Entry 8R6U (electron microscopy, 2.98 A resolution); this record covers chains A and E of the 5 polymer chains in the assembly.

[Chain A]
Protein: RNA-directed RNA polymerase L
Organism: SFTS virus AH12
UniProt: U3GU88 (U3GU88_SFTS); residue numbers follow UniProt; this construct covers 1-2084
Chain sequence (2084 residues; numbered 1 to 2084; the number before each row is that of its first residue):
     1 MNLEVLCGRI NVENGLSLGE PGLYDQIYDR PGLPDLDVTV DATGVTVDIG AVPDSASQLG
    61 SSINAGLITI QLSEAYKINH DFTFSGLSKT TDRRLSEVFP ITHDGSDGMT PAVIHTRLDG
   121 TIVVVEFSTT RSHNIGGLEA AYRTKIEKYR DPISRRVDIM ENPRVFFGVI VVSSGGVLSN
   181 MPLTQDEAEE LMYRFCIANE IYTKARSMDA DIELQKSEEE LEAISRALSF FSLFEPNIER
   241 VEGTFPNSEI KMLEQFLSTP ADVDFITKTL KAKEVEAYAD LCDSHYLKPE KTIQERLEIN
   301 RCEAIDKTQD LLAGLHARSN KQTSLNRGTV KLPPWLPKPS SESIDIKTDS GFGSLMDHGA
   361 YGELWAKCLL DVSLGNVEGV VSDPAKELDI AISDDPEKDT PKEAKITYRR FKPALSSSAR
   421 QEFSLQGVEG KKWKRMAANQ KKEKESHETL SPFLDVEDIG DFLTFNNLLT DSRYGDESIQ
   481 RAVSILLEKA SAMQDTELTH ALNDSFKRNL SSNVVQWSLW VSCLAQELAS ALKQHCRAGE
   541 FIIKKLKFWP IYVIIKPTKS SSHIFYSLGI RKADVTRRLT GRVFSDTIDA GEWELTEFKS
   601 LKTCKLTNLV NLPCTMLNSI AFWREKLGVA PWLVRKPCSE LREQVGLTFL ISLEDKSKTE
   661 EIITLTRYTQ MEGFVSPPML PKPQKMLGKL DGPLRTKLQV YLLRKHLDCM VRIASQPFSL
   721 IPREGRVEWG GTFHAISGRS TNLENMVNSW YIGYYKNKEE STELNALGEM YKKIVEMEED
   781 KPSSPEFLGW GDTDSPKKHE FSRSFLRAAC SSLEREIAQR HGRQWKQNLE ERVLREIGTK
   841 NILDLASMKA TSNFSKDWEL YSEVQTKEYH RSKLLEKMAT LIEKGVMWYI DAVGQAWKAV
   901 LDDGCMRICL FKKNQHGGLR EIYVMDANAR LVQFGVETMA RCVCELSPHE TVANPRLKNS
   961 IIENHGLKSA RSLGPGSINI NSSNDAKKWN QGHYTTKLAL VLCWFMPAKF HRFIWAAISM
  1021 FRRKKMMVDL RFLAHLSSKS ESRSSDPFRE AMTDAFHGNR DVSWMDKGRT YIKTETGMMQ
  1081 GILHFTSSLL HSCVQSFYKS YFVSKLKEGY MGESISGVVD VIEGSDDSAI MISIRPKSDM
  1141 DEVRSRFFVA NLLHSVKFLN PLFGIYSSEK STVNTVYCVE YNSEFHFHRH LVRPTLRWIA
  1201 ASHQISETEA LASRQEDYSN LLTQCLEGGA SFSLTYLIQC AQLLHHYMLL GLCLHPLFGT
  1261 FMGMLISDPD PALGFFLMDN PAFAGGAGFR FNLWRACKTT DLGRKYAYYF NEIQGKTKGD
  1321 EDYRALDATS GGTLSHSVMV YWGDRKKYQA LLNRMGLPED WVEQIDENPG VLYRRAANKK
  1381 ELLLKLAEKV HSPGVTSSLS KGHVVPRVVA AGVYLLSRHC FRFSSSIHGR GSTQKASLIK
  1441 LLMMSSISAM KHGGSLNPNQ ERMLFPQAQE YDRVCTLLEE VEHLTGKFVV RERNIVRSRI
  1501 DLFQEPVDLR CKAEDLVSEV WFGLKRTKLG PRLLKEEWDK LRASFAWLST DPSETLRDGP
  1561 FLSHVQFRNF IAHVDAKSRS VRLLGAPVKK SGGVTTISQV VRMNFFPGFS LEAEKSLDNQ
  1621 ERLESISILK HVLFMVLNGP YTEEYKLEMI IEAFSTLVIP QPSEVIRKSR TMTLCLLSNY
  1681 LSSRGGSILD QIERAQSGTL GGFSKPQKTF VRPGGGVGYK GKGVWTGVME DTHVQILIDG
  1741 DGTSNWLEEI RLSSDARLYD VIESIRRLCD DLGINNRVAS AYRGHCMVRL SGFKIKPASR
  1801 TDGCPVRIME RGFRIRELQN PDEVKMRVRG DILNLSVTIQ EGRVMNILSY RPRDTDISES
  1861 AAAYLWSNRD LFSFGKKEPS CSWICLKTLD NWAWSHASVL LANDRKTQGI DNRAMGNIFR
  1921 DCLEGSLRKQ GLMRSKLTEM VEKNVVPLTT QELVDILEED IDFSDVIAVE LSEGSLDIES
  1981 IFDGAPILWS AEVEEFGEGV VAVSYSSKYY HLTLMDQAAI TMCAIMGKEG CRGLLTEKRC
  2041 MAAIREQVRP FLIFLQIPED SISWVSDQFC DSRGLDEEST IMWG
Disordered / not traced: 394-403, 1316-1336, 1425-1434, 1589-1593, 1613-2084
Sequence notes: engineered mutation Ala-112 (Asp in U3GU88)
Ion coordination: Mg2+: Asp-985, Asp-1127

[Chain E]
Molecule: RNA primer
Sequence (20 nucleotides; numbered 1 to 20; the number before each row is that of its first residue):
     1 ACACAGAGAC GCCCAGAUGA
Disordered / not traced: 1, 8-20

[Interface between chain A and chain E]
Contacting residue pairs - 18 pairs, chain A then chain E:
  Tyr-76(A) / C4(E)  hydrogen bond to the base
  Lys-77(A) / A5(E)  sugar contact
  Met-109(A) / C4(E)  phosphate contact
  Thr-110(A) / C4(E)  hydrogen bond to the phosphate
  Glu-126(A) / A5(E)  phosphate contact
  Ser-128(A) / G6(E)  hydrogen bond to the phosphate
  Thr-129(A) / G6(E)  hydrogen bond to the phosphate
  Thr-130(A) / A7(E)  sugar contact
  Arg-131(A) / A7(E)  salt bridge to the phosphate
  Lys-145(A) / A5(E)  salt bridge to the phosphate
  Lys-148(A) / C4(E)  salt bridge to the phosphate
  Lys-148(A) / A5(E)  salt bridge to the phosphate
  Tyr-149(A) / C4(E)  hydrogen bond to the phosphate
  Leu-214(A) / A5(E)  base contact
  Asn-828(A) / A7(E)  base contact
  Glu-831(A) / A7(E)  base contact
  Lys-1528(A) / G6(E)  hydrogen bond to the base
  Arg-1532(A) / A3(E)  salt bridge to the phosphate
Interface residues without a listed pair, chain A (22 interface residues in all): His-80, Gly-108, Ser-132, His-133, Arg-832
Interface residues without a listed pair, chain E (6 interface residues in all): C2

[Overview]
22 residues of chain A and 6 residues of chain E are in contact, with 6 hydrogen bonds and 5 salt bridges.
Polar contacts include Tyr-76(A)/C4(E), Lys-1528(A)/G6(E) and Thr-110(A)/C4(E). Asp-985(A) and Asp-1127(A)
form the Mg2+ site.
Here chain A is RNA-directed RNA polymerase L (SFTS virus AH12) and chain E is RNA primer. Entry 8R6U
(Structure of the SFTSV L protein in a transcription-priming state without capped RNA [TRANSCRIPTION-PRIMING
(in vitro)]) was determined by electron microscopy, deposited together with 8R6W and 8R6Y.
